PDB entry 6CE7 | electron microscopy, 7.40 A resolution (low resolution: residue-level contacts below are approximate; hydrogen-bond / salt-bridge calls are withheld) | chains A and P of the 5 polymer chains in the assembly

== Chain A ==
Molecule: Insulin receptor
Organism: Homo sapiens
Notes: EC 2.7.10.1
Reference sequence: P06213 (INSR_HUMAN); residues 1-929 here correspond to UniProt positions 28-956 (UniProt number = residue number + 27)
Chain sequence (929 residues; each row starts with the number of its first residue):
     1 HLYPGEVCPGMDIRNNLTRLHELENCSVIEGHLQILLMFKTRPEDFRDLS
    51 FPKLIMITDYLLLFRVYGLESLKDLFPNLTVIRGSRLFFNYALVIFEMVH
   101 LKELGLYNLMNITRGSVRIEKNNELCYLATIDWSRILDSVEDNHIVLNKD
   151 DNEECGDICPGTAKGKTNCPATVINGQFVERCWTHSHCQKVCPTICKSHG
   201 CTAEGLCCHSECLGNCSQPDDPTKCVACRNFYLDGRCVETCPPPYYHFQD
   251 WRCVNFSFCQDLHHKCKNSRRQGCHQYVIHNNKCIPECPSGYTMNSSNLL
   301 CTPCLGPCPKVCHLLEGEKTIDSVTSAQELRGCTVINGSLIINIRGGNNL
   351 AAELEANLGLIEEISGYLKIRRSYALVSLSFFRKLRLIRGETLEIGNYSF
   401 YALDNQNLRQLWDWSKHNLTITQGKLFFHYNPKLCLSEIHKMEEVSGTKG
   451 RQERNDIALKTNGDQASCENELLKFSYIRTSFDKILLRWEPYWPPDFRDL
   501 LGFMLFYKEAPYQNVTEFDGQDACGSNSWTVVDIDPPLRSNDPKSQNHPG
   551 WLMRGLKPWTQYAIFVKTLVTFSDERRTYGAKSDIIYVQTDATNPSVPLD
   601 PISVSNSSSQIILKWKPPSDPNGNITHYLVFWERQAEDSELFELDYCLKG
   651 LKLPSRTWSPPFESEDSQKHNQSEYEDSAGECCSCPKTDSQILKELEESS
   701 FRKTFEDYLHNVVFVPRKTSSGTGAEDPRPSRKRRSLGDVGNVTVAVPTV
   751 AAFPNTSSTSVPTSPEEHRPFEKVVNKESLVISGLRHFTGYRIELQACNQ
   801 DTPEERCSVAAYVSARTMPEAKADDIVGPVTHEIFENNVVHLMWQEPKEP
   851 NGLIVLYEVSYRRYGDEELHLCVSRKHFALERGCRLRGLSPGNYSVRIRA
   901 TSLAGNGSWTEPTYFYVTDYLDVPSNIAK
Not modelled in the structure: 1-7, 163-191, 268-273, 307-309, 466-468, 516-530, 592-929
Disulfide bonds: Cys8-Cys26, Cys126-Cys155, Cys192-Cys201, Cys196-Cys207, Cys208-Cys216, Cys212-Cys225, Cys228-Cys237, Cys241-Cys253, Cys259-Cys284, Cys266-Cys274, Cys288-Cys301, Cys312-Cys333
Differences from the reference sequence: conflict His144 (Tyr171 in P06213)

== Chain P ==
Molecule: Insulin receptor subunit alpha
Organism: Homo sapiens
Notes: EC 2.7.10.1
Reference sequence: P06213 (INSR_HUMAN), isoform P06213-2; residues 691-720 here correspond to UniProt positions 718-747 (UniProt number = residue number + 27)
Chain sequence (30 residues; row label = number of the first residue in the row):
   691 QILKELEESSFRKTFEDYLHNVVFVPRPSR

== How chain A and chain P interact ==
Residue-residue contacts - 21 pairs, chain A then chain P:
  Arg14(A) - Val712(P)
  Arg14(A) - Val713(P)
  Phe88(A) - Tyr708(P)
  Phe88(A) - Leu709(P)
  Phe89(A) - Phe705(P)
  Phe89(A) - Tyr708(P)
  Val94(A) - Phe705(P)
  Arg118(A) - Glu698(P)
  Arg118(A) - Arg702(P)
  Arg118(A) - Phe705(P)
  Glu120(A) - Arg702(P)
  Glu120(A) - Phe705(P)
  Glu120(A) - Glu706(P)
  His144(A) - Glu698(P)
  His144(A) - Arg702(P)
  Arg345(A) - Glu697(P)
  Arg345(A) - Ser700(P)
  Arg345(A) - Phe701(P)
  Arg345(A) - Thr704(P)
  Gly346(A) - Glu697(P)
  Tyr374(A) - Glu697(P)
Interface residues without a listed pair, chain P (13 interface residues in all): Pro716

== Summary ==
10 residues of chain A and 13 residues of chain P are in contact.
Here chain A is Insulin receptor and chain P is Insulin receptor subunit alpha, both from Homo sapiens. Entry
6CE7 (Insulin Receptor ectodomain in complex with one insulin molecule) was determined by electron microscopy,
deposited together with 6CE9 and 6CEB.
